5WVK - chains c and k of the 47 polymer chains in the assembly; structure by electron microscopy, 4.20 A resolution (low resolution: residue-level contacts below are approximate; hydrogen-bond / salt-bridge calls are withheld).

== Chain c ==
Molecule: Proteasome subunit alpha type-1
Source organism: Saccharomyces cerevisiae (strain ATCC 204508 / S288c)
Notes: EC 3.4.25.1
UniProt: P21243 (PSA1_YEAST); residue numbers follow UniProt; this construct covers 1-252
Sequence (252 residues; each row starts with the number of its first residue):
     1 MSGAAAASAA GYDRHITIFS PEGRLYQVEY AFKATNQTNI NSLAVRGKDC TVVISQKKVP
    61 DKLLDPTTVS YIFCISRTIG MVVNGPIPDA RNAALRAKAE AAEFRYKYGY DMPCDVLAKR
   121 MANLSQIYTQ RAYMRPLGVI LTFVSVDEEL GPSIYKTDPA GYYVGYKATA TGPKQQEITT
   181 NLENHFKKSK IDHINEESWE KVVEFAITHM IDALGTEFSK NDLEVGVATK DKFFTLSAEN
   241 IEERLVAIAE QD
Disordered / not traced: 1-9

== Chain k ==
Molecule: Probable proteasome subunit alpha type-7
Source organism: Saccharomyces cerevisiae (strain ATCC 204508 / S288c)
Notes: EC 3.4.25.1
UniProt: P21242 (PSA7_YEAST); numbering as in UniProt (aligned over 1-288)
Sequence (288 residues; each row starts with the number of its first residue):
     1 MTSIGTGYDL SNSVFSPDGR NFQVEYAVKA VENGTTSIGI KCNDGVVFAV EKLITSKLLV
    61 PQKNVKIQVV DRHIGCVYSG LIPDGRHLVN RGREEAASFK KLYKTPIPIP AFADRLGQYV
   121 QAHTLYNSVR PFGVSTIFGG VDKNGAHLYM LEPSGSYWGY KGAATGKGRQ SAKAELEKLV
   181 DHHPEGLSAR EAVKQAAKII YLAHEDNKEK DFELEISWCS LSETNGLHKF VKGDLLQEAI
   241 DFAQKEINGD DDEDEDDSDN VMSSDDENAP VATNANATTD QEGDIHLE
Disordered / not traced: 1-4, 249-288
Swiss-Prot annotation at these positions:
  - modified residue: Thr2 (N-acetylthreonine)

== How chain c and chain k interact ==
Residue-residue contacts - 53 pairs, chain c then chain k:
  Arg14(c) - Gly5(k)
  Arg14(c) - Tyr8(k)
  His15(c) - Thr6(k)
  His15(c) - Gly7(k)
  His15(c) - Tyr8(k)
  His15(c) - Val14(k)
  Gln27(c) - Ser13(k)
  Gln27(c) - Phe15(k)
  Tyr30(c) - Ser16(k)
  Tyr30(c) - Pro17(k)
  Tyr30(c) - Gly19(k)
  Lys33(c) - Pro17(k)
  Lys33(c) - Asp18(k)
  Lys33(c) - Gly19(k)
  Ala34(c) - Gly19(k)
  Gln37(c) - Gly19(k)
  Gln37(c) - Arg20(k)
  Lys62(c) - Glu177(k)
  Lys62(c) - Val180(k)
  Leu63(c) - Tyr160(k)
  Leu63(c) - Lys161(k)
  Leu63(c) - Gly162(k)
  Leu63(c) - Leu176(k)
  Leu63(c) - Val180(k)
  Leu64(c) - Gly159(k)
  Leu64(c) - Tyr160(k)
  Leu64(c) - Lys161(k)
  Asp65(c) - Lys41(k)
  Asp65(c) - Gly159(k)
  Thr68(c) - Trp158(k)
  Thr68(c) - Gly159(k)
  Val69(c) - Trp158(k)
  Ile87(c) - Gly155(k)
  Ile87(c) - Ser156(k)
  Ile87(c) - Trp158(k)
  Pro88(c) - Gln121(k)
  Pro88(c) - Ser154(k)
  Arg91(c) - Tyr157(k)
  Arg91(c) - Trp158(k)
  Asn92(c) - Gln121(k)
  Asn92(c) - Leu125(k)
  Leu95(c) - Gln118(k)
  Leu95(c) - Gln121(k)
  Tyr133(c) - Leu125(k)
  Tyr133(c) - Asn127(k)
  Met134(c) - Leu125(k)
  Met134(c) - Tyr126(k)
  Arg135(c) - Asn12(k)
  Arg135(c) - Ser13(k)
  Arg135(c) - Phe15(k)
  Arg135(c) - Thr124(k)
  Arg135(c) - Leu125(k)
  Pro136(c) - Phe15(k)
Interface residues without a listed pair, chain c (26 interface residues in all): Ile16, Asp61, Tyr128, Ala132
Interface residues without a listed pair, chain k (36 interface residues in all): Asp114, Tyr149, Lys173, Asp181

== In short ==
26 residues of chain c and 36 residues of chain k are in contact.
Chain c is Proteasome subunit alpha type-1 and chain k is Probable proteasome subunit alpha type-7, both from
Saccharomyces cerevisiae (strain ATCC 204508 / S288c); the structure, Yeast proteasome-ADP-AlFx, was
determined by electron microscopy (same publication as 5WVI).
